PDB entry 4C4F | X-ray diffraction, 2.36 A resolution | chain A

Chain A:
Protein: Dual specificity protein kinase ttk
Organism: Homo sapiens
Notes: EC 2.7.12.1; fragment: kinase domain, residues 519-808
Reference sequence: P33981 (TTK_HUMAN); numbering as in UniProt (aligned over 519-808)
Sequence (313 residues; row label = number of the first residue in the row):
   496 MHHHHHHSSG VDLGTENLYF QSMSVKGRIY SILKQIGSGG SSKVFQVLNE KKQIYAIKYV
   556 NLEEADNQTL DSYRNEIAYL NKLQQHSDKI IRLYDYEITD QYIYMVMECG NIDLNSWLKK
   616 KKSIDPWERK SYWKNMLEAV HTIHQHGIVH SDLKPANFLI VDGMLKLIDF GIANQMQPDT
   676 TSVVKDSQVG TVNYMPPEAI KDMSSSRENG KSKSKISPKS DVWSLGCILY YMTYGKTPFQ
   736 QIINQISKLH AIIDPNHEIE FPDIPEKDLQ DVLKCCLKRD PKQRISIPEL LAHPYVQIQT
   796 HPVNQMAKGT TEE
Unresolved in the structure: 496-514, 671-682, 698-710, 795-808
Modified residues: Thr686 (phosphothreonine; TPO)
Construct notes: expression tag (496-518)
Ligand contacts:
  - 7CE (N-(2-methoxyphenyl)-2-(1,3-oxazol-5-yl)-1H-pyrrolo[3,2-c]pyridin-6-amine): Lys529, Ile531, Val539, Gln541, Ala551, Lys553, Ile586, Met602, Glu603, Cys604, Gly605, Asn606, Ile607, Asp608, Leu654, Ile663
  - polyethylene glycol fragment (7PE; 2-(2-(2-(2-(2-(2-ethoxyethoxy)ethoxy)ethoxy)ethoxy)ethoxy)ethanol), molecule 1: Ser537, Lys553, Val555, Tyr568, Glu571, Ile572, Met600, Ala668, Asn669
  - polyethylene glycol fragment (7PE), molecule 2: Asn576, Gln580, Leu588, Tyr589, Asp590, Tyr591
  - polyethylene glycol fragment (7PE), molecule 3: Trp622, Lys625, Ser626, Lys629
What the authors report for this chain:
  - binding site for 7CE: Lys529, Ile531, Gln541, Lys553, Cys604
  - specificity-determining residues: Cys604 (proposed by the authors, not directly observed)

Overview:
Ligands of chain A: 3 copies of polyethylene glycol fragment and compound 7CE. From the paper: a binding site
for 7CE at Lys529, Ile531 and Gln541 among others; the specificity determinant Cys604.
Chain A is Dual specificity protein kinase ttk (Homo sapiens); the structure, Structure-based design of orally
bioavailable pyrrolopyridine inhibitors of the mitotic kinase MPS1, was determined by X-ray diffraction
together with 4C4E, 4C4G, 4C4H, 4C4I and 4C4J from the same study.
